4Q9U - chains D and H of the 8 polymer chains in the assembly; structure by X-ray diffraction, 4.62 A resolution (low resolution: residue-level contacts below are approximate; hydrogen-bond / salt-bridge calls are withheld).

Chain D (and H):
Name: Rab GTPase-binding effector protein 1
Organism: Homo sapiens
Notes: chain H of this document is another copy of the same molecule, construct and numbering; everything in this record applies to it too
UniProtKB: Q15276 (RABE1_HUMAN); residue numbers follow UniProt; this construct covers 552-642
Amino-acid sequence (92 residues; row label = number of the first residue in the row):
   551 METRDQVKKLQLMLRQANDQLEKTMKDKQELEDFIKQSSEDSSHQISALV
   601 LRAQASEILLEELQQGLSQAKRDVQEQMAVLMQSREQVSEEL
Disordered / not traced: 551-557, 633-642 (chain H: 551-552, 635-642)
Sequence notes: expression tag (551)
What the authors report for this chain:
  - mutagenesis - N568A/E572A/Q579A/E582A, I608A/D623A: unchanged catalytic activity with Rab5 GDP/GTP exchange factor
  - mutagenesis - E607K, I608D: unchanged binding to Rab5 GDP/GTP exchange factor

How chain D and chain H interact:
Residue-residue contacts (6; chain D residue first):
  D591(D) with A598(H); R602(H)
  Q595(D) with L599(H); R602(H)
  L599(D) with Q595(H)
  R602(D) with D591(H)
Also at the interface, not in a pair above, chain D (5 interface residues in all): S592

In short:
Chain D and chain H each contribute 5 residues to their interface. From the paper: N568A/E572A/Q579A/E582A and
I608A/D623A of chain D leave catalytic activity with Rab5 GDP/GTP exchange factor unchanged; E607K and I608D
of chain D leave binding to Rab5 GDP/GTP exchange factor unchanged.
Chain D and chain H are both Rab GTPase-binding effector protein 1 (Homo sapiens); the structure, Crystal
structure of the Rab5, Rabex-5delta and Rabaptin-5C21 complex, was determined by X-ray diffraction, deposited
together with 4N3X, 4N3Y and 4N3Z.
